PDB entry 6CKO | X-ray diffraction, 2.00 A resolution | chains A and C

== Chain A ==
Protein: Protein AF-10
From: Homo sapiens
UniProtKB: P55197 (AF10_HUMAN); residues 720-795 here correspond to UniProt positions 704-779 (UniProt number = residue number - 16)
Chain sequence (77 residues; each row starts with the number of its first residue):
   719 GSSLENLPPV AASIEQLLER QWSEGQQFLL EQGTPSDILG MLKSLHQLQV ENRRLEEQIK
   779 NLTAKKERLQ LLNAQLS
Not modelled in the structure: 719-729
Construct notes: expression tag (719)
Ion coordination: Zn2+ site 1: Glu737, His764; Zn2+ site 2: Glu769 (shared with 1 residue of chain D); Zn2+ site 3: Glu774 (shared with His574(C) of chain C; 1 residue of chain D); Zn2+ site 4 near Glu775 (its only coordinating residue here)
UniProt features mapped onto this chain:
  - region: Leu766 to Leu794 (Leucine-zipper)
From the paper describing this entry:
  - mutagenesis - L773D/I777D/L780D: abolished binding to Histone-lysine N-methyltransferase, H3 lysine-79 specific (chain C)
  - Zn2+ coordination: Glu737, His764, Glu774
  - mutagenesis - H764A/E774A: abolished binding to Zn2+

== Chain C ==
Protein: Histone-lysine N-methyltransferase, H3 lysine-79 specific
From: Danio rerio
Notes: EC 2.1.1.43
UniProtKB: F1Q4W7 (F1Q4W7_DANRE); residues 562-608 here correspond to UniProt positions 554-600 (UniProt number = residue number - 8)
Chain sequence (50 residues; row label = number of the first residue in the row):
   559 GTYEDLVQAQ KEITAHNMQL REQTKQLEHD MAELRDQSQL LLKARCEELK
Construct notes: expression tag (559-561)
Ion coordination: Zn2+ site 1: Asp563 (shared with 1 residue of chain B; 1 residue of chain D); Zn2+ site 2: His574 (shared with Glu774(A) of chain A; 1 residue of chain D); Zn2+ site 3: His587, Asp588, Glu591
From the paper describing this entry:
  - mutagenesis - I571D/L578D: abolished binding to Protein AF-10 (chain A)
  - Zn2+ coordination: His574

== How chain A and chain C interact ==
Residue-residue contacts - 46 pairs, chain A then chain C:
  Met759(A) - Tyr561(C)  hydrophobic
  Leu760(A) - Leu564(C)  hydrophobic
  Leu763(A) - Ala567(C)  hydrophobic
  Leu763(A) - Gln568(C)
  Leu763(A) - Ile571(C)  hydrophobic
  Leu766(A) - Gln568(C)
  Leu766(A) - Ile571(C)
  Leu766(A) - Thr572(C)
  Leu766(A) - Asn575(C)  hydrogen bond (backbone-side chain)
  Glu769(A) - Asn575(C)
  Glu769(A) - Arg579(C)  salt bridge
  Asn770(A) - His574(C)
  Asn770(A) - Asn575(C)  hydrogen bond
  Asn770(A) - Leu578(C)
  Leu773(A) - Asn575(C)
  Leu773(A) - Leu578(C)  hydrophobic
  Leu773(A) - Arg579(C)
  Glu774(A) - His574(C)  salt bridge
  Glu774(A) - Leu578(C)
  Gln776(A) - Thr582(C)  hydrogen bond
  Ile777(A) - Leu578(C)
  Ile777(A) - Gln581(C)
  Ile777(A) - Thr582(C)
  Ile777(A) - Leu585(C)  hydrophobic
  Leu780(A) - Leu585(C)  hydrophobic
  Leu780(A) - Met589(C)
  Thr781(A) - Leu585(C)
  Lys783(A) - Met589(C)
  Lys784(A) - Leu585(C)
  Lys784(A) - Asp588(C)
  Lys784(A) - Met589(C)
  Lys784(A) - Leu592(C)
  Leu787(A) - Met589(C)  hydrophobic
  Leu787(A) - Leu592(C)  hydrophobic
  Leu787(A) - Arg593(C)
  Gln788(A) - Leu592(C)
  Leu790(A) - Ser596(C)
  Asn791(A) - Leu592(C)  hydrogen bond (side chain-backbone)
  Asn791(A) - Gln595(C)  hydrogen bond
  Asn791(A) - Ser596(C)  hydrogen bond
  Asn791(A) - Leu599(C)
  Gln793(A) - Arg603(C)
  Leu794(A) - Leu599(C)  hydrophobic
  Leu794(A) - Arg603(C)  hydrogen bond (backbone-side chain)
  Ser795(A) - Leu599(C)
  Ser795(A) - Arg603(C)
Interface residues without a listed pair, chain A (23 interface residues in all): Ile756, Gln767
Interface residues without a listed pair, chain C (24 interface residues in all): Val565, Glu586, Leu600

== Summary ==
23 residues of chain A face 24 of chain C across their interface, with 7 hydrogen bonds and 2 salt bridges.
Among the polar pairs are Glu769(A)-Arg579(C), Glu774(A)-His574(C) and Leu766(A)-Asn575(C). From the paper:
L773D/I777D/L780D of chain A abolish binding to Histone-lysine N-methyltransferase, H3 lysine-79 specific
(chain C); Zn2+ coordination by Glu737(A), His764(A) and His574(C) among others; 3 substitutions were tested
in all.
Chain A is Protein AF-10 (Homo sapiens) and chain C is Histone-lysine N-methyltransferase, H3 lysine-79
specific (Danio rerio); the structure, Crystal structure of an AF10 fragment, was determined by X-ray
diffraction, deposited together with 6CKN.
